4LCX - chains B and C of the 6 polymer chains in the assembly; structure by X-ray diffraction, 3.09 A resolution.

== Chain B ==
Name: Hemagglutinin HA2
From: Influenza A virus
Chain sequence (170 residues; numbered 322 to 491; the number before each row is that of its first residue):
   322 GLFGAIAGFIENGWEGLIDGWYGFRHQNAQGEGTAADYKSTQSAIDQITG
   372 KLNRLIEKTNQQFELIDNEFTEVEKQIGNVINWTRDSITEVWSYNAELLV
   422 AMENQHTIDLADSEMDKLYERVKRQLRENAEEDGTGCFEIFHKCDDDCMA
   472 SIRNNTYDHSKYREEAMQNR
Cystine bridges: Cys-465/Cys-469
Covalently attached groups: N-acetylglucosamine (NAG) linked to Asn-403

== Chain C ==
Name: Hemagglutinin HA1
From: Influenza A virus
Chain sequence (316 residues; row label = number of the first residue in the row):
     1 DKICLGHHAVSNGTKVNTLTERGVEVVNATETVERTNIPRICSKGKRTVD
    51 LGQCGLLGTITGPPQCDQFLEFSADLIIERREGSDVCYPGKFVNEEALRQ
   101 ILRESGGIDKEAMGFTYSGIRTNGATSSCRRSGSSFYAEMKWLLSNTDNA
   151 AFPQMTKSYKNTRKNPALIVWGIHHSGSTAEQTKLYGSGNKLVTVGSSNY
   201 QQSFVPSPGARTQVNGQSGRIDFHWLMLNPNDTVTFSFNGAFIAPDRASF
   251 LRGKSMGIQSGVQVDADCEGDCYYSGGTIISNLPFQNIDSRAVGKCPRYV
   301 KQRSLLLATGMKNVPE
Cystine bridges: Cys-42/Cys-268, Cys-54/Cys-66, Cys-87/Cys-129, Cys-272/Cys-296

== Chain B / chain C interface ==
Pairs across the interface (9):
  Gln-368(B) with Thr-20(C), hydrogen bond (backbone-side chain)
  Gly-371(B) with Thr-20(C)
  Lys-372(B) with Leu-19(C)
  Arg-375(B) with Thr-18(C); Leu-19(C), hydrogen bond (side chain-backbone)
  Thr-380(B) with Lys-301(C)
  Asn-381(B) with Lys-301(C)
  Met-423(B) with Leu-19(C), hydrophobic
  Glu-424(B) with Leu-19(C)
Other interface residues (no listed pair), chain B (10 interface residues in all): Asp-367, Gln-382

== Overview ==
Chain B and chain C form an interface of 10 and 4 residues respectively, with 2 hydrogen bonds. Polar pairs
include Gln-368(B)/Thr-20(C) and Arg-375(B)/Leu-19(C). Covalently linked N-acetylglucosamine: at Asn-403(B).
Here chain B is Hemagglutinin HA2 and chain C is Hemagglutinin HA1, both from Influenza A virus. Entry 4LCX
(The structure of hemagglutinin from avian-origin H7N9 influenza virus (A/Shanghai/1/2013)) was determined by
X-ray diffraction together with 4KOL, 4KOM, 4KON, 4LKG, 4LKH, 4LKI, 4LKJ and 4LKK from the same study.
